PDB entry 6NX3 | X-ray diffraction, 1.87 A resolution | chains A and D

Chain A (and D):
Molecule: Transcriptional regulator BgaR
Organism: Clostridium perfringens (strain 13 / Type A)
Notes: chain D of this document is another copy of the same molecule, construct and numbering; everything in this record applies to it too
UniProt: Q8XMB9 (Q8XMB9_CLOPE); residue numbers follow UniProt; this construct covers 1-170
Sequence (182 residues; numbered 1 to 182; the number before each row is that of its first residue):
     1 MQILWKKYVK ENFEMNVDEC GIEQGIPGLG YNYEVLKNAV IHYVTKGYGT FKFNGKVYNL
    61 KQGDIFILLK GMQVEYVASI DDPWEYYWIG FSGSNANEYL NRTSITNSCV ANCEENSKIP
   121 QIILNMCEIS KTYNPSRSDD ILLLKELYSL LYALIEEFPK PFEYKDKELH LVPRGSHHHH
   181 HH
Not modelled in the structure: 1-3, 162-182 (chain D: 1-2, 162-182)
Construct notes: expression tag (171-182)
What the authors report for this chain:
  - binding site for beta-D-galactopyranose: Tyr33

How chain A and chain D interact:
Contacting residue pairs (40; chain A residue first):
  Asn12(A) - Glu14(D)
  Asn12(A) - Asn95(D)  hydrogen bond
  Phe13(A) - Glu14(D)  hydrogen bond (backbone-side chain)
  Glu14(A) - Asn12(D)
  Glu14(A) - Phe13(D)  hydrogen bond (side chain-backbone)
  Glu14(A) - Glu14(D)  hydrogen bond (backbone-side chain)
  Glu14(A) - Met15(D)
  Met15(A) - Glu14(D)
  Asn95(A) - Asn12(D)  hydrogen bond
  Tyr99(A) - Asp140(D)
  Tyr99(A) - Ile141(D)  hydrophobic
  Tyr99(A) - Leu144(D)
  Arg102(A) - Ser138(D)  hydrogen bond
  Arg102(A) - Asp140(D)  salt bridge
  Arg102(A) - Ile141(D)
  Pro135(A) - Arg102(D)
  Ser138(A) - Arg102(D)  hydrogen bond
  Ser138(A) - Tyr152(D)
  Ser138(A) - Ile155(D)
  Asp140(A) - Arg102(D)  salt bridge
  Ile141(A) - Tyr99(D)  hydrophobic
  Ile141(A) - Arg102(D)
  Ile141(A) - Tyr148(D)
  Ile141(A) - Ile155(D)  hydrophobic
  Leu142(A) - Tyr152(D)
  Leu144(A) - Tyr99(D)
  Leu144(A) - Tyr148(D)  hydrophobic
  Lys145(A) - Lys145(D)
  Lys145(A) - Tyr148(D)
  Lys145(A) - Ser149(D)
  Lys145(A) - Tyr152(D)
  Tyr148(A) - Ile141(D)
  Tyr148(A) - Leu144(D)  hydrophobic
  Tyr148(A) - Lys145(D)
  Tyr148(A) - Tyr148(D)  hydrophobic
  Ser149(A) - Lys145(D)
  Tyr152(A) - Ser138(D)
  Tyr152(A) - Leu142(D)
  Ile155(A) - Ser138(D)
  Ile155(A) - Ile141(D)  hydrophobic
Interface residues without a listed pair, chain A (19 interface residues in all): Arg137
Interface residues without a listed pair, chain D (19 interface residues in all): Pro135, Arg137

Summary:
Chain A and chain D each contribute 19 residues to their interface, with 7 hydrogen bonds and 2 salt bridges.
Among the polar pairs are Arg102(A)-Asp140(D), Asn12(A)-Asn95(D) and Phe13(A)-Glu14(D). From the paper: a
binding site for beta-D-galactopyranose at Tyr33(A).
Both chains are Transcriptional regulator BgaR (Clostridium perfringens (strain 13 / Type A)). Entry 6NX3
(Structures of the transcriptional regulator BgaR, a lactose sensor) was determined by X-ray diffraction
together with 6NWJ, 6NWM and 6NWO from the same study.
